PDB entry 3E1F | X-ray diffraction, 3.00 A resolution | chains 1 and 4 of the 4 polymer chains in the assembly

[Chain 1 (and 4)]
Protein: Beta-galactosidase
From: Escherichia coli K12
Notes: EC 3.2.1.23; fragment: beta-galactosidase; chain 4 of this document is another copy of the same molecule, construct and numbering; everything in this record applies to it too
Reference sequence: P00722 (BGAL_ECOLI); residues 9-1023 here correspond to UniProt positions 10-1024 (UniProt number = residue number + 1)
Sequence (1023 residues; row label = number of the first residue in the row):
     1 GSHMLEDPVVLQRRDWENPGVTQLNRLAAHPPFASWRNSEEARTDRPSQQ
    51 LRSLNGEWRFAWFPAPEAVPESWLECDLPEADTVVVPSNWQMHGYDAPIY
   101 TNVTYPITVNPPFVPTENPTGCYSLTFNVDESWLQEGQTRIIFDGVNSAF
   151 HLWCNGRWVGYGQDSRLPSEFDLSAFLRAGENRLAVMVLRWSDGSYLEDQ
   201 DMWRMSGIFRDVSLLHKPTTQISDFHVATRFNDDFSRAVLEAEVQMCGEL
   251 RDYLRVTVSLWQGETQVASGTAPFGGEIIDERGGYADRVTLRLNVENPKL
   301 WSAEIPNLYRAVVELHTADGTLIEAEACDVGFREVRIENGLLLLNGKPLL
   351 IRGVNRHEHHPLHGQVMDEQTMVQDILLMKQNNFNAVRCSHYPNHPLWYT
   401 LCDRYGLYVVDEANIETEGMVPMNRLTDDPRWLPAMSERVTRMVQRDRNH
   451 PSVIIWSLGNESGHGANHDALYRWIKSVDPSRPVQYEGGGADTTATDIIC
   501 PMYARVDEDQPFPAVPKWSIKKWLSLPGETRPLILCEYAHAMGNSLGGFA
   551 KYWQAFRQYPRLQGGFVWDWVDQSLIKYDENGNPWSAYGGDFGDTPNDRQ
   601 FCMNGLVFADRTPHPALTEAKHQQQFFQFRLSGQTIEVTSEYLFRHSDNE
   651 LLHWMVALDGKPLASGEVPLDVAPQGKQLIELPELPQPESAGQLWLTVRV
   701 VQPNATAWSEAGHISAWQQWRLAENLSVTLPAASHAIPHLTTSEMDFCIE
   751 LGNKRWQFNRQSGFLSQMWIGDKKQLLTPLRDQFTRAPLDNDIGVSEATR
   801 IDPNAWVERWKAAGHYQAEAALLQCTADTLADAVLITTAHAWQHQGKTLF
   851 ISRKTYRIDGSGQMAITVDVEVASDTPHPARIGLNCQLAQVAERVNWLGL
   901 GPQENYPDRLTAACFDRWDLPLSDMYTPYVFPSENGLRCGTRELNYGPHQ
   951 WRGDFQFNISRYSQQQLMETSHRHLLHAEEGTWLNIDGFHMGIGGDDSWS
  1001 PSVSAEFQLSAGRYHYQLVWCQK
Not modelled in the structure: 1-12
Differences from the reference sequence: expression tag (1-8); engineered mutation Glu-418 (His419 in P00722)
Swiss-Prot annotation at these positions:
  - active site: Glu-461 (Proton donor), Glu-537 (Nucleophile)
  - binding site (substrate): Asn-102, Asp-201, Glu-461, Glu-537 to His-540, Asn-604, Trp-999
  - binding site (Na(+)): Asp-201, Phe-601, Asn-604
  - binding site (Mg(2+)): Glu-416, Glu-461, Asn-597
  - site: His-357 (Transition state stabilizer), His-391 (Transition state stabilizer), Trp-999 (Important for ensuring that an appropriate proportion of lactose is converted to allolactose)
Metal / ion sites: Mg2+ site 1: Asp-15, Asn-18, Val-21, Gln-163, Asp-193; Na+ site 1: Asp-201, Phe-601, Asn-604 (together with beta-D-galactopyranose); Mg2+ site 2: Glu-416, Glu-418, Glu-461 (together with beta-D-galactopyranose); Na+ site 2: Phe-556, Tyr-559, Leu-562; Na+ site 3 near Glu-650 (its only coordinating residue here)
Residues lining bound ligands:
  - beta-D-galactopyranose (GAL), molecule 1: Asn-102, Asp-201, His-391, Glu-416, Glu-418, Asn-460, Glu-461, Met-502, Tyr-503, Glu-537, His-540, Trp-568, Asn-604, Trp-999
  - beta-D-galactopyranose (GAL), molecule 2: Asn-102, Val-103, Glu-418, Glu-461, Phe-601, Val-795, Trp-999
What the authors report for this chain:
  - binding site for beta-D-galactopyranose: Glu-418
  - mutagenesis - H418E: increased binding to beta-D-galactopyranose
  - catalytic residues: Glu-461, Glu-537 (citing earlier work)
  - mutagenesis - H418E (5000x): decreased binding to Na+
  - mutagenesis - H418E (10-fold): decreased binding to Mg2+
  - mutagenesis - H418E: decreased catalytic activity
  - mutagenesis - H418E: decreased binding to IPTG
  - mutagenesis - H418E: decreased binding to lactose

[How chain 1 and chain 4 interact]
Contacting residue pairs (74; chain 1 residue first):
  Arg-13(1) with Arg-13(4), hydrogen bond (backbone-side chain); Asp-15(4), salt bridge; Leu-24(4)
  Asp-15(1) with Arg-13(4), salt bridge
  Gly-20(1) with Gly-20(4)
  Val-21(1) with Val-21(4), hydrophobic
  Leu-24(1) with Arg-13(4)
  Val-103(1) with Arg-282(4)
  Ile-278(1) with Pro-513(4), hydrophobic; Ala-514(4)
  Ile-279(1) with Pro-422(4), hydrophobic; Asn-424(4); Ala-514(4); Val-515(4)
  Asp-280(1) with Pro-422(4); Met-423(4), hydrogen bond (side chain-backbone); Asn-424(4), hydrogen bond (side chain-backbone); Gly-463(4); Val-515(4)
  Glu-281(1) with Met-423(4); Glu-487(4); Val-515(4)
  Arg-282(1) with Val-103(4); Glu-418(4), hydrogen bond (side chain-backbone); Gly-419(4), hydrogen bond (side chain-backbone); Met-420(4), hydrogen bond (side chain-backbone); Val-421(4); Met-423(4)
  Gly-284(1) with Pro-422(4)
  Tyr-285(1) with Pro-422(4), hydrophobic; Asn-424(4), hydrogen bond; Arg-425(4)
  Asp-287(1) with Arg-425(4), salt bridge
  Glu-418(1) with Arg-282(4), hydrogen bond (backbone-side chain)
  Gly-419(1) with Arg-282(4), hydrogen bond (backbone-side chain)
  Met-420(1) with Arg-282(4), hydrogen bond (backbone-side chain)
  Val-421(1) with Arg-282(4)
  Pro-422(1) with Ile-279(4), hydrophobic; Asp-280(4); Arg-282(4); Gly-284(4); Tyr-285(4), hydrophobic
  Met-423(1) with Asp-280(4), hydrogen bond (backbone-side chain); Glu-281(4); Arg-282(4)
  Asn-424(1) with Ile-279(4); Asp-280(4), hydrogen bond (backbone-side chain); Tyr-285(4), hydrogen bond
  Arg-425(1) with Tyr-285(4); Asp-287(4), salt bridge
  Pro-430(1) with Gln-445(4)
  Leu-433(1) with Ser-437(4)
  Ser-437(1) with Leu-433(4)
  Thr-441(1) with Pro-430(4)
  Gln-445(1) with Pro-430(4)
  Gly-463(1) with Asp-280(4)
  Ala-466(1) with Trp-474(4); Val-478(4), hydrophobic
  Asp-469(1) with Arg-473(4); Ser-477(4), hydrogen bond
  Ala-470(1) with Ala-470(4)
  Arg-473(1) with Asp-469(4), salt bridge; Arg-473(4); Thr-494(4), hydrogen bond
  Trp-474(1) with Ala-466(4)
  Ser-477(1) with Asp-469(4), hydrogen bond
  Val-478(1) with Ala-466(4), hydrophobic
  Glu-487(1) with Glu-281(4)
  Thr-494(1) with Arg-473(4), hydrogen bond
  Pro-513(1) with Ile-278(4), hydrophobic
  Ala-514(1) with Ile-278(4); Ile-279(4)
  Val-515(1) with Asp-280(4); Glu-281(4)
Also at the interface, not in a pair above, chain 1 (46 interface residues in all): Asn-18, Gly-283, Asp-428, Pro-434, Asn-467, Leu-471
Also at the interface, not in a pair above, chain 4 (47 interface residues in all): Asn-18, Gly-283, Asp-428, Pro-434, Thr-441, Asn-467, Leu-471, Lys-517

[Summary]
The interface between chain 1 and chain 4 involves 46 residues on one side and 47 on the other, with 17
hydrogen bonds and 5 salt bridges. Polar contacts include Arg-13(1)/Asp-15(4), Asp-287(1)/Arg-425(4) and
Arg-473(1)/Asp-469(4). Ligands of chain 1: beta-D-galactopyranose. The paper reports catalytic residues
Glu-461(1) and Glu-537(1); H418E of chain 1 increases binding to beta-D-galactopyranose.
Both chains are Beta-galactosidase (Escherichia coli K12). Entry 3E1F (E.Coli (lacZ) beta-galactosidase
(H418E) in complex with galactose) was determined by X-ray diffraction together with 3DYM, 3DYO and 3DYP from
the same study.
